5DT6 - chain A; structure by X-ray diffraction, 1.60 A resolution.

Chain A:
Name: Glutamate receptor 1
From: Drosophila melanogaster
Reference sequence: Q03445 (GLR1_DROME); the construct has insertions or renumbered stretches relative to UniProt, so the offset changes along the chain: 3-123 = UniProt 474-594; 126-267 = UniProt 739-880
Chain sequence (267 residues; numbered 1 to 267; the number before each row is that of its first residue):
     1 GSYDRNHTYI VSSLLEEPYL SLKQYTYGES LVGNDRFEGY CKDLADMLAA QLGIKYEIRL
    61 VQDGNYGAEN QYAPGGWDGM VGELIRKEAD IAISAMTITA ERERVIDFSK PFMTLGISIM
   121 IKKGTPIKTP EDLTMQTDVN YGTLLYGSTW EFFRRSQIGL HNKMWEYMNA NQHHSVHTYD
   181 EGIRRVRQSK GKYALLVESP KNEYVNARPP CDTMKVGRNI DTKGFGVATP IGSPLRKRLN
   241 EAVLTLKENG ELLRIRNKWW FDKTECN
Not modelled in the structure: 267
Disulfide bonds: Cys211-Cys266
Sequence notes: expression tag (1-2); linker (124-125)
Residues lining bound ligands: glutamic acid (GLU): Tyr66, Ala95, Met96, Thr97, Arg102, Thr143, Leu144, Gly147, Ser148, Thr149, Tyr179, Glu198, Phe225
Reported in the primary citation:
  - binding site for glutamic acid: Arg102, Thr149, Tyr179, Glu198
  - specificity-determining residues: Tyr179 (proposed by the authors, not directly observed)

In short:
Ligands of chain A: glutamic acid. The paper reports a binding site for glutamic acid at Arg102, Thr149 and
Tyr179 among others; the specificity determinant Tyr179.
Chain A is Glutamate receptor 1 (Drosophila melanogaster); the structure, Crystal structure of the Drosophila
GluR1A ligand binding domain complex with glutamate, was determined by X-ray diffraction, deposited together
with 5ICT, 5EHM, 5EHS and 5DTB.
